Entry 2CEJ (X-ray diffraction, 2.50 A resolution); this record covers chains A and B.

# Chain A
Molecule: Pol protein
From: Human immunodeficiency virus 1
Notes: EC 3.4.23.16
UniProtKB: Q8Q3H0 (Q8Q3H0_9HIV1); residues 1-99 here = UniProt positions 1-99
Sequence (99 residues; row label = number of the first residue in the row):
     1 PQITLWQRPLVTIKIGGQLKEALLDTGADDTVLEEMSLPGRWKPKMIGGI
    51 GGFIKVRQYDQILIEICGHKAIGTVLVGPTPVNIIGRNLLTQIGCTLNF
Residues lining bound ligands: 1AH (3-amino-3-benzyl-[4.3.0]bicyclo-1,6-diazanonan-2-one): Arg8, Leu23, Asp25, Gly27, Ala28, Asp29, Asp30, Val32, Ile47, Gly48, Gly49, Ile50, Pro81, Val82, Ile84

# Chain B
Molecule: Pol protein
From: Human immunodeficiency virus 1
Notes: EC 3.4.23.16
UniProtKB: Q8Q3H0 (Q8Q3H0_9HIV1); residues 101-199 here correspond to UniProt positions 1-99 (UniProt number = residue number - 100)
Sequence (99 residues; row label = number of the first residue in the row):
   101 PQITLWQRPLVTIKIGGQLKEALLDTGADDTVLEEMSLPGRWKPKMIGGI
   151 GGFIKVRQYDQILIEICGHKAIGTVLVGPTPVNIIGRNLLTQIGCTLNF
Residues lining bound ligands: 1AH (3-amino-3-benzyl-[4.3.0]bicyclo-1,6-diazanonan-2-one): Arg108, Leu123, Asp125, Gly127, Ala128, Asp129, Asp130, Thr131, Val132, Ile147, Gly148, Gly149, Ile150, Pro181, Val182, Ile184

# Interface between chain A and chain B
Pairs across the interface (98; chain A residue first):
  Pro1(A) with Leu197(B); Asn198(B); Phe199(B), hydrogen bond (backbone-backbone)
  Gln2(A) with Thr196(B); Leu197(B); Asn198(B), hydrogen bond
  Ile3(A) with Thr196(B); Leu197(B), hydrogen bond (backbone-backbone); Phe199(B), hydrophobic
  Leu5(A) with Thr126(B); Arg187(B), hydrogen bond (backbone-side chain); Leu190(B), hydrophobic; Thr191(B); Cys195(B)
  Trp6(A) with Arg187(B), hydrogen bond (backbone-side chain); Thr191(B)
  Gln7(A) with Arg187(B)
  Arg8(A) with Asp129(B), salt bridge; Arg187(B)
  Pro9(A) with Thr126(B)
  Leu23(A) with Gly127(B)
  Leu24(A) with Thr126(B), hydrogen bond (backbone-side chain); Leu197(B), hydrophobic
  Asp25(A) with Asp125(B); Thr126(B); Gly127(B)
  Thr26(A) with Leu105(B); Pro109(B); Leu123(B); Leu124(B), hydrogen bond (side chain-backbone); Asp125(B); Thr126(B), hydrogen bond (side chain-backbone); Leu197(B)
  Gly27(A) with Leu123(B); Asp125(B), hydrogen bond (backbone-side chain)
  Asp29(A) with Arg108(B), salt bridge
  Gly48(A) with Ile150(B)
  Gly49(A) with Ile150(B); Pro181(B)
  Ile50(A) with Gly149(B); Ile150(B), hydrogen bond (backbone-backbone); Gly151(B), hydrogen bond (backbone-backbone); Gly152(B); Ile154(B), hydrophobic; Thr180(B); Pro181(B); Ile184(B), hydrophobic
  Gly51(A) with Gly151(B); Gly152(B); Ile154(B)
  Gly52(A) with Ile150(B)
  Ile54(A) with Ile150(B), hydrophobic
  Cys67(A) with Phe199(B), hydrophobic
  His69(A) with Phe199(B), hydrogen bond (side chain-backbone)
  Thr80(A) with Ile150(B)
  Pro81(A) with Gly149(B); Ile150(B)
  Arg87(A) with Leu105(B), hydrogen bond (side chain-backbone); Trp106(B); Gln107(B), hydrogen bond (side chain-backbone); Arg108(B); Pro109(B)
  Leu90(A) with Leu105(B), hydrophobic
  Thr91(A) with Leu105(B); Trp106(B)
  Gln92(A) with Trp106(B)
  Ile93(A) with Phe199(B)
  Gly94(A) with Asn198(B); Phe199(B)
  Cys95(A) with Leu105(B); Leu197(B), hydrophobic; Asn198(B); Phe199(B), hydrophobic
  Thr96(A) with Gln102(B); Ile103(B); Thr196(B); Leu197(B); Asn198(B), hydrogen bond (backbone-backbone)
  Leu97(A) with Pro101(B); Gln102(B); Ile103(B), hydrogen bond (backbone-backbone); Pro109(B), hydrophobic; Thr126(B); Cys195(B), hydrophobic; Thr196(B); Leu197(B), hydrophobic
  Asn98(A) with Pro101(B); Gln102(B), hydrogen bond; Gly194(B); Cys195(B); Thr196(B), hydrogen bond (backbone-backbone); Asn198(B), hydrogen bond
  Phe99(A) with Pro101(B), hydrogen bond (backbone-backbone); Ile103(B), hydrophobic; His169(B); Ile193(B); Gly194(B); Cys195(B), hydrophobic
Other interface residues (no listed pair), chain A (37 interface residues in all): Thr4, Ile47
Other interface residues (no listed pair), chain B (37 interface residues in all): Thr104, Ile147, Gly148, Cys167

# Overview
The chain A/chain B interface involves 37 residues from each chain; the contacts include 20 hydrogen bonds and
2 salt bridges. Polar pairs include Arg8(A)-Asp129(B), Asp29(A)-Arg108(B) and Gln2(A)-Asn198(B). Compound 1AH
is bound between chain A and chain B.
Chain A and chain B are both Pol protein (Human immunodeficiency virus 1); the structure, P1' Extended HIV-1
Protease Inhibitors Encompassing a Tertiary Alcohol in the Transition-State Mimicking Scaffold, was determined
by X-ray diffraction together with 2CEM and 2CEN from the same study.
